Entry 5W7M (X-ray diffraction, 1.70 A resolution); this record covers chain A.

== Chain A ==
Name: Glandicoline B O-methyltransferase roqN
Organism: Penicillium rubens (strain ATCC 28089 / DSM 1075 / NRRL 1951 / Wisconsin 54-1255)
Notes: EC 3.1.1.-
UniProt: B6HJU2 (ROQN_PENRW); numbering as in UniProt (aligned over 1-288)
Chain sequence (312 residues; each row starts with the number of its first residue; numbers below 1 keep their minus sign (Met-23 is residue -23)):
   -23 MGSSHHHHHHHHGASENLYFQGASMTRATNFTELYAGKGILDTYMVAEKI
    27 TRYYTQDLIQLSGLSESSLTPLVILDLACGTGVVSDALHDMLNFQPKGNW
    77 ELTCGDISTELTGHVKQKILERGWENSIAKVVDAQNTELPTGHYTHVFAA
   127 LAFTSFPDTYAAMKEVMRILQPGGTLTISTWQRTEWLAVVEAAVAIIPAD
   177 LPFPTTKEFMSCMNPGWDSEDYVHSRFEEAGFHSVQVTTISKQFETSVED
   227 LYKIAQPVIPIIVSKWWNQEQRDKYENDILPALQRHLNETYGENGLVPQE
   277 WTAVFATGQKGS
Disordered / not traced: -23 to 15
Differences from the reference sequence: initiating methionine (-23); expression tag (-22 to 0)
Residues lining bound ligands: S-adenosylhomocysteine (SAH): Tyr20, Thr27, Ala54, Cys55, Gly56, Val59, Asp82, Ile83, Ser84, Leu87, Val108, Asp109, Ala110, Gln111, Ala126, Leu127, Ala128, Ser131, Phe132
UniProt features mapped onto this chain:
  - binding site (S-adenosyl-L-methionine): Thr57, Asp82, Asp109, Ala110

== In short ==
Chain A binds S-adenosylhomocysteine. Curated annotation (UniProt) lists 4 S-adenosyl-L-methionine-binding
residues.
Chain A is Glandicoline B O-methyltransferase roqN (Penicillium rubens (strain ATCC 28089 / DSM 1075 / NRRL
1951 / Wisconsin 54-1255)); the structure, Crystal structure of RoqN, was determined by X-ray diffraction
(same publication as 5W7R, 5W7K, 5W7P and 5W7S).
